1LB2 - chains A and B of the 5 polymer chains in the assembly; structure by X-ray diffraction, 3.10 A resolution.

Chain A:
Protein: Catabolite gene activator protein
From: Escherichia coli
UniProt: P0ACJ8 (CRP_ECOLI); residues 1-209 here correspond to UniProt positions 2-210 (UniProt number = residue number + 1)
Amino-acid sequence (209 residues; each row starts with the number of its first residue):
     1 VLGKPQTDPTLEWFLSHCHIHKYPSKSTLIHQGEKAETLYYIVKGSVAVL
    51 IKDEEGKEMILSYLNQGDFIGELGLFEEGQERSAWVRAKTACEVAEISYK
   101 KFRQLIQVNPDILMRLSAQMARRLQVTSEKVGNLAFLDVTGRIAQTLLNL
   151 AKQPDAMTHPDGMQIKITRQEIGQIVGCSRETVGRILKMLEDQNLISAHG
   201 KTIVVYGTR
Unresolved in the structure: 1-8
Residues lining bound ligands: adenosine-3',5'-cyclic-monophosphate (CMP): Ile30, Ala36, Val49, Leu61, Ser62, Leu64, Phe69, Ile70, Gly71, Glu72, Leu73, Gly74, Glu81, Arg82, Ser83, Ala84, Val86, Tyr99, Arg123, Leu124, Thr127, Ser128

Chain B:
Protein: DNA-directed RNA polymerase alpha chain
From: Escherichia coli
Notes: EC 2.7.7.6; fragment: alpha CTD, alpha Carboxy terminal domain
UniProt: P0A7Z4 (RPOA_ECOLI); numbering as in UniProt (aligned over 246-329)
Amino-acid sequence (84 residues; row label = number of the first residue in the row):
   246 KPEFDPILLRPVDDLELTVRSANCLKAEAIHYIGDLVQRTEVELLKTPNL
   296 GKKSLTEIKDVLASRGLSLGMRLENWPPASIADE
Unresolved in the structure: 246-249, 322-329
UniProt features mapped onto this chain:
  - modified residue: Arg265 (ADP-ribosylarginine), Lys297 (N6-acetyllysine), Lys298 (N6-acetyllysine)

Chain A / chain B interface:
Contacting residue pairs (14; chain A residue first):
  Ala156(A) - Glu286(B)
  Met157(A) - Glu286(B)
  Met157(A) - Val287(B)  hydrophobic
  Thr158(A) - Thr285(B)  hydrogen bond (backbone-side chain)
  Thr158(A) - Glu286(B)  hydrogen bond (side chain-backbone)
  Thr158(A) - Val287(B)  hydrogen bond (backbone-backbone)
  Thr158(A) - Leu314(B)
  His159(A) - Thr285(B)  hydrogen bond (backbone-side chain)
  His159(A) - Val287(B)
  Pro160(A) - Thr285(B)
  Pro160(A) - Glu288(B)
  Gln164(A) - Val287(B)
  Arg209(A) - Gly315(B)  hydrogen bond (side chain-backbone)
  Arg209(A) - Arg317(B)  hydrogen bond (backbone-side chain)
Interface residues without a listed pair, chain A (8 interface residues in all): Thr208
Interface residues without a listed pair, chain B (8 interface residues in all): Arg284

Summary:
The chain A/chain B interface involves 8 residues from each chain, with 6 hydrogen bonds. Polar contacts
include Thr158(A)-Thr285(B), Thr158(A)-Glu286(B) and His159(A)-Thr285(B). Chain A binds
adenosine-3',5'-cyclic-monophosphate.
Chain A is Catabolite gene activator protein and chain B is DNA-directed RNA polymerase alpha chain, both from
Escherichia coli; the structure, Structure of the E. coli alpha C-terminal domain of RNA polymerase in complex
with CAP and ..., was determined by X-ray diffraction.
